Entry 4KDQ (X-ray diffraction, 2.60 A resolution); this record covers chains A and D of the 6 polymer chains in the assembly.

Chain A:
Name: Hemagglutinin
Source organism: Influenza A virus
Reference sequence: C5HMM2 (C5HMM2_9INFA); residues 1-321 here correspond to UniProt positions 16-336 (UniProt number = residue number + 15)
Amino-acid sequence (321 residues; numbered 1 to 321; the number before each row is that of its first residue):
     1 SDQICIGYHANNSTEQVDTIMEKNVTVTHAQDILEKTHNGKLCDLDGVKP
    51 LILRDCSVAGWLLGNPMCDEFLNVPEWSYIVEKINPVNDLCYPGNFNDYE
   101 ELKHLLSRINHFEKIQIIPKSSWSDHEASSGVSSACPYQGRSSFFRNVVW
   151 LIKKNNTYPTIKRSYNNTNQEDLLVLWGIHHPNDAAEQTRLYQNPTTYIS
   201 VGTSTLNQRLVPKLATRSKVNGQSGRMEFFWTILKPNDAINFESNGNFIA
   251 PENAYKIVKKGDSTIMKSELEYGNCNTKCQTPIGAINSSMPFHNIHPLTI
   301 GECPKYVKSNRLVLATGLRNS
Disulfides: Cys43-Cys275, Cys56-Cys68, Cys91-Cys136, Cys279-Cys303
Covalently attached groups: N-acetylglucosamine (NAG) linked to Asn24, Asn166

Chain D:
Name: Hemagglutinin
Source organism: Influenza A virus
Reference sequence: Q6J0Q2 (Q6J0Q2_9INFA); residues 1-164 here correspond to UniProt positions 347-510 (UniProt number = residue number + 346)
Amino-acid sequence (164 residues; numbered 1 to 164; the number before each row is that of its first residue):
     1 GLFGAIAGFIEGGWQGMVDGWYGYHHSNEQGSGYAADKESTQKAIDGVTN
    51 KVNSIIDKMNTQFEAVGREFNNLERRIENLNKKMEDGFLDVWTYNAELLV
   101 LMENERTLDFHDSNVKNLYDKVRLQLRDNAKELGNGCFEFYHRCDNECME
   151 SVRNGTYDYPQYSE
Disulfides: Cys144-Cys148

How chain A and chain D interact:
Residue-residue contacts (11; chain A residue first):
  Asp98(A) with Leu73(D)
  Glu100(A) with Arg76(D)
  Glu101(A) with Leu73(D); Glu74(D), hydrogen bond (side chain-backbone); Arg75(D), hydrogen bond (side chain-backbone); Arg76(D), salt bridge
  His104(A) with Arg75(D); Arg76(D); Asn79(D)
  Arg108(A) with Asn79(D)
  Trp231(A) with Leu73(D), hydrophobic
Interface residues without a listed pair, chain D (6 interface residues in all): Asn72

Summary:
The chain A/chain D interface involves 6 residues from each chain; the contacts include 2 hydrogen bonds and 1
salt bridge. Among the polar pairs are Glu101(A)-Arg76(D), Glu101(A)-Glu74(D) and Glu101(A)-Arg75(D).
N-acetylglucosamine is covalently linked to Asn24(A) and Asn166(A).
Chain A is Hemagglutinin and chain D is Hemagglutinin, both from Influenza A virus; the structure, Crystal
structure of the hemagglutinin of A/Xinjiang/1/2006 virus, was determined by X-ray diffraction, deposited
together with 4KDM, 4KDN and 4KDO.
